PDB entry 4DED | X-ray diffraction, 3.05 A resolution | chain A

[Chain A]
Protein: Aurora kinase A
From: Homo sapiens
Notes: EC 2.7.11.1
UniProt: O14965 (AURKA_HUMAN); residue numbers follow UniProt; this construct covers 123-401
Amino-acid sequence (279 residues; row label = number of the first residue in the row):
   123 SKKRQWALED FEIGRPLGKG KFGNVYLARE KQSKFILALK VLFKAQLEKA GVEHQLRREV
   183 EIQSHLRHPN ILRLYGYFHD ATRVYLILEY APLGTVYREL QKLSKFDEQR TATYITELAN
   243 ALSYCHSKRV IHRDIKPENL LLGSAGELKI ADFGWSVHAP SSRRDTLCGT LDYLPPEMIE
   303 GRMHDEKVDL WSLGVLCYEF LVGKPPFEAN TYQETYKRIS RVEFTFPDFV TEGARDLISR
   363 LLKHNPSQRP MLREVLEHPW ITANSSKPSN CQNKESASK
Unresolved in the structure: 123, 389-401
Construct notes: engineered mutation Asp-287 (Thr in O14965)
UniProt features mapped onto this chain:
  - region: His-280 to Arg-286, Thr-288 to Leu-293 (Activation segment)
  - active site: Asp-256 (Proton acceptor)
  - binding site (ATP): Lys-143, Lys-162, Glu-211 to Ala-213, Glu-260, Asn-261, Asp-274
  - modified residue: Thr-288 (Phosphothreonine), Ser-342 (Phosphoserine)
  - cross-link: Lys-258 (Glycyl lysine isopeptide (Lys-Gly) (interchain with G-Cter in SUMO2))
  - natural variant: Ser-155 (S155R: In a colorectal adenocarcinoma sample), Val-174 (V174M: In a metastatic melanoma sample)
  - mutagenesis: Lys-162 (K162R: Loss of kinase activity), Phe-165 (F165A: Decreases the interaction with phosphatase type 1 isoforms), Gly-198 (G198N: Reduces interaction with TPX2. Reduces kinase activity tenfold. Promotes interaction with the AURKB binding partners INCENP and BIRC5 that are normally not bound by AURKA), Arg-205 (R205A: Reduces ubiquitination and proteasomal degradation), Asp-274 (D274N: Abolishes cilia disassembly and kinase activity), Thr-288 (T288A: Reduces cilia disassembly and kinase activity; T288D: Mimics phosphorylation state and increases kinase activity), Cys-290 (C290A: Enhances stability; when associated with A-393), Tyr-334 (Y334A: Reduces binding to MYCN), Gln-335 (Q335A: Reduces binding to MYCN), Phe-346 (F346A: Decreases the interaction with phosphatase type 1 isoforms), Cys-393 (C393A: Enhances stability; when associated with A-290)
Small-molecule neighbours: NHU (2-({2-[(4-carbamoylphenyl)amino]pyrimidin-4-yl}amino)benzamide): Arg-137, Leu-139, Gly-140, Lys-141, Val-147, Ala-160, Lys-162, Leu-194, Leu-210, Glu-211, Tyr-212, Ala-213, Gly-216, Arg-220, Leu-263, Asp-274

[Summary]
Bound to chain A: compound NHU. From UniProt: active-site residue Asp-256, 8 ATP-binding residues and 11
mutagenesis sites.
Chain A is Aurora kinase A (Homo sapiens); the structure, Aurora A in complex with YL1-038-21, was determined
by X-ray diffraction, deposited together with 4DEA, 4DEB, 4DEE and 3UP7.
